Entry 7MSH (electron microscopy, 3.23 A resolution); this record covers chains a and q of the 55 polymer chains in the assembly.

Chain a:
Molecule: 16S rRNA
Organism: Mycobacterium tuberculosis H37Rv
Sequence (1537 nucleotides; row label = number of the first residue in the row):
     1 UUUUGUUUGG AGAGUUUGAU CCUGGCUCAG GACGAACGCU GGCGGCGUGC UUAACACAUG
    61 CAAGUCGAAC GGAAAGGUCU CUUCGGAGAU ACUCGAGUGG CGAACGGGUG AGUAACACGU
   121 GGGUGAUCUG CCCUGCACUU CGGGAUAAGC CUGGGAAACU GGGUCUAAUA CCGGAUAGGA
   181 CCACGGGAUG CAUGUCUUGU GGUGGAAAGC GCUUUAGCGG UGUGGGAUGA GCCCGCGGCC
   241 UAUCAGCUUG UUGGUGGGGU GACGGCCUAC CAAGGCGACG ACGGGUAGCC GGCCUGAGAG
   301 GGUGUCCGGC CACACUGGGA CUGAGAUACG GCCCAGACUC CUACGGGAGG CAGCAGUGGG
   361 GAAUAUUGCA CAAUGGGCGC AAGCCUGAUG CAGCGACGCC GCGUGGGGGA UGACGGCCUU
   421 CGGGUUGUAA ACCUCUUUCA CCAUCGACGA AGGUCCGGGU UCUCUCGGAU UGACGGUAGG
   481 UGGAGAAGAA GCACCGGCCA ACUACGUGCC AGCAGCCXCG GUAAUACGUA GGGUGCGAGC
   541 GUUGUCCGGA AUUACUGGGC GUAAAGAGCU CGUAGGUGGU UUGUCGCGUU GUUCGUGAAA
   601 UCUCACGGCU UAACUGUGAG CGUGCGGGCG AUACGGGCAG ACUAGAGUAC UGCAGGGGAG
   661 ACUGGAAUUC CUGGUGUAGC GGUGGAAUGC GCAGAUAUCA GGAGGAACAC CGGUGGCGAA
   721 GGCGGGUCUC UGGGCAGUAA CUGACGCUGA GGAGCGAAAG CGUGGGGAGC GAACAGGAUU
   781 AGAUACCCUG GUAGUCCACG CCGUAAACGG UGGGUACUAG GUGUGGGUUU CCUUCCUUGG
   841 GAUCCGUGCC GUAGCUAACG CAUUAAGUAC CCCGCCUGGG GAGUACGGCC GCAAGGCUAA
   901 AACUCAAAGG AAUUGACGGG GGCCCGCACA AGCGGCGGAG CAUGUGGAUU AAUUCGAUGX
   961 AACGCGAAGA ACCUUACCUG GGUUUGACAU GCACAGGACG CGUCUAGAGA UAGGCGUUCC
  1021 CUUGUGGCCU GUGUGCAGGU GGUGCAUGGC UGUCGUCAGC UCGUGUCGUG AGAUGUUGGG
  1081 UUAAGUCCCG CAACGAGCGC AACCCUUGUC UCAUGUUGCC AGCACGUAAU GGUGGGGACU
  1141 CGUGAGAGAC UGCCGGGGUC AACUCGGAGG AAGGUGGGGA UGACGUCAAG UCAUCAUGCC
  1201 CCUUAUGUCC AGGGCUUCAC ACAUGCUACA AUGGCCGGUA CAAAGGGCUG CGAUGCCGCG
  1261 AGGUUAAGCG AAUCCUUAAA AGCCGGUCUC AGUUCGGAUC GGGGUCUGCA ACUCGACCCC
  1321 GUGAAGUCGG AGUCGCUAGU AAUCGCAGAU CAGCAACGCU GCGGUGAAUA CGUUCCCGGG
  1381 CCUUGUACAC ACCGCCCGUC ACGUCAUGAA AGUCGGUAAC ACCCGAAGCC AGUGGCCUAA
  1441 CCCUCGGGAG GGAGCUGUCG AAGGUGGGAU CGGCGAUUGG GACGAAGUCG UAACAAGGUA
  1501 GCCGUACCGG AAGGUGCGGC UGGAUCACCU CCUUUCU
Unresolved in the structure: 1-7, 1527-1537
Modified / non-standard residues: G7M (N7-methyl-guanosine-5'-monophosphate) at position 518, 2MG (2N-methylguanosine-5'-monophosphate) at position 959, 5MC (5-methylcytidine-5'-monophosphate) at position 960, 4OC (4n,o2'-methylcytidine-5'-monophosphate) at position 1395, UR3 (3-methyluridine-5'-monophoshate) at position 1491, MA6 (6N-dimethyladenosine-5'-monophoshate) at position 1511, MA6 (6N-dimethyladenosine-5'-monophoshate) at position 1512
Bound ions: Mg2+ site 1 near G24 (its only coordinating residue here); Mg2+ site 2 near U51 (its only coordinating residue here); Mg2+ site 3 near A56 (its only coordinating residue here); Mg2+ site 4 near G95 (its only coordinating residue here); Mg2+ site 5 near A104 (its only coordinating residue here); Mg2+ site 6 near C105 (its only coordinating residue here); Mg2+ site 7: A111, G112, G288; Mg2+ site 8 near A167 (its only coordinating residue here); Mg2+ site 9: G173, A207; Mg2+ site 10 near G205 (its only coordinating residue here); Mg2+ site 11 near U255 (its only coordinating residue here); Mg2+ site 12 near G256 (its only coordinating residue here); 50 more Mg2+ sites not listed
From the paper describing this entry:
  - conformationally variable residues: A693

Chain q:
Molecule: 30S ribosomal protein S17
Organism: Mycobacterium tuberculosis (strain ATCC 25618 / H37Rv)
Reference sequence: P9WH51 (RS17_MYCTU); numbering as in UniProt (aligned over 1-135)
Sequence (135 residues; numbered 1 to 135; the number before each row is that of its first residue):
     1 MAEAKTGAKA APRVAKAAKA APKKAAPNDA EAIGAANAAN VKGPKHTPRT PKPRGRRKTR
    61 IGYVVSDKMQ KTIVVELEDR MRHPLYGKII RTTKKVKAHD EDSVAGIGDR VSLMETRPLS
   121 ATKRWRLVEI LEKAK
Unresolved in the structure: 1-40

Chain a / chain q interface:
Pairs across the interface (95; chain a residue first):
  G122(a) - Lys58(q)  sugar contact
  G123(a) - Gly55(q)  phosphate contact
  G123(a) - Arg56(q)  sugar contact
  G123(a) - Arg57(q)  hydrogen bond to the sugar
  G123(a) - Glu115(q)  hydrogen bond to the sugar
  U124(a) - Gly55(q)  phosphate contact
  U124(a) - Arg57(q)  sugar contact
  G125(a) - Arg54(q)  hydrogen bond to the base
  G125(a) - Arg57(q)  sugar contact
  A126(a) - Arg57(q)  salt bridge to the phosphate
  A126(a) - Arg117(q)  base contact
  A126(a) - Pro118(q)  base contact
  G135(a) - Gly43(q)  sugar contact
  G135(a) - Pro44(q)  sugar contact
  G135(a) - Lys45(q)  sugar contact
  C136(a) - Val41(q)  hydrogen bond to the phosphate
  C136(a) - Lys42(q)  phosphate contact
  C136(a) - Gly43(q)  sugar contact
  C136(a) - Lys45(q)  sugar contact
  A137(a) - Val41(q)  phosphate contact
  G178(a) - His46(q)  hydrogen bond to the base
  G179(a) - His46(q)  hydrogen bond to the base
  C191(a) - Arg54(q)  hydrogen bond to the base
  C191(a) - Gly55(q)  hydrogen bond to the base
  C191(a) - Arg56(q)  base contact
  C191(a) - Arg57(q)  base contact
  C191(a) - Met114(q)  sugar contact
  C191(a) - Arg126(q)  sugar contact
  A192(a) - Thr116(q)  base contact
  A192(a) - Arg126(q)  hydrogen bond to the base
  U193(a) - Arg117(q)  hydrogen bond to the base
  C196(a) - Arg49(q)  hydrogen bond to the phosphate
  U197(a) - Arg49(q)  salt bridge to the phosphate
  U198(a) - His46(q)  salt bridge to the phosphate
  G224(a) - His46(q)  sugar contact
  G224(a) - Thr47(q)  hydrogen bond to the base
  G225(a) - Thr47(q)  sugar contact
  G225(a) - Arg49(q)  salt bridge to the phosphate
  G226(a) - Arg49(q)  phosphate contact
  G226(a) - Thr50(q)  hydrogen bond to the phosphate
  C233(a) - Pro118(q)  sugar contact
  C233(a) - Arg124(q)  hydrogen bond to the phosphate
  C234(a) - Arg124(q)  salt bridge to the phosphate
  G235(a) - Lys94(q)  sugar contact
  C236(a) - Met81(q)  phosphate contact
  C236(a) - Lys94(q)  phosphate contact
  G237(a) - Met81(q)  phosphate contact
  U252(a) - Met69(q)  sugar contact
  U252(a) - Thr122(q)  hydrogen bond to the phosphate
  G253(a) - Met69(q)  hydrogen bond to the sugar
  G253(a) - Gln70(q)  hydrogen bond to the sugar
  G253(a) - Thr72(q)  hydrogen bond to the phosphate
  G253(a) - Ser120(q)  hydrogen bond to the phosphate
  G253(a) - Ala121(q)  phosphate contact
  G253(a) - Thr122(q)  hydrogen bond to the phosphate
  G253(a) - Lys123(q)  phosphate contact
  G254(a) - Gln70(q)  sugar contact
  G254(a) - Ser120(q)  phosphate contact
  G254(a) - Lys123(q)  salt bridge to the phosphate
  C263(a) - Arg117(q)  hydrogen bond to the phosphate
  C263(a) - Pro118(q)  hydrogen bond to the sugar
  G264(a) - Arg117(q)  salt bridge to the phosphate
  G264(a) - Pro118(q)  sugar contact
  G264(a) - Leu119(q)  sugar contact
  G264(a) - Ser120(q)  hydrogen bond to the sugar
  G264(a) - Ala121(q)  hydrogen bond to the sugar
  G265(a) - Ala121(q)  sugar contact
  C266(a) - Ala121(q)  phosphate contact
  A272(a) - Gln70(q)  sugar contact
  G274(a) - Lys68(q)  phosphate contact
  G274(a) - Met69(q)  phosphate contact
  G275(a) - Ser66(q)  hydrogen bond to the phosphate
  G275(a) - Met69(q)  phosphate contact
  G275(a) - Lys97(q)  hydrogen bond to the phosphate
  C276(a) - Lys95(q)  salt bridge to the phosphate
  C276(a) - Lys97(q)  salt bridge to the phosphate
  C279(a) - Thr93(q)  hydrogen bond to the base
  C555(a) - Leu85(q)  sugar contact
  C555(a) - Tyr86(q)  sugar contact
  G576(a) - Lys88(q)  hydrogen bond to the phosphate
  U577(a) - Lys88(q)  salt bridge to the phosphate
  C587(a) - Glu78(q)  sugar contact
  C587(a) - Arg80(q)  sugar contact
  G588(a) - Arg80(q)  sugar contact
  G588(a) - Ile89(q)  sugar contact
  U589(a) - Arg82(q)  salt bridge to the phosphate
  U590(a) - Arg82(q)  salt bridge to the phosphate
  G626(a) - Lys58(q)  hydrogen bond to the phosphate
  G627(a) - Arg56(q)  phosphate contact
  G627(a) - Lys58(q)  salt bridge to the phosphate
  G628(a) - Arg56(q)  salt bridge to the phosphate
  G635(a) - Arg80(q)  base contact
  G636(a) - Arg80(q)  hydrogen bond to the sugar
  G637(a) - Tyr63(q)  hydrogen bond to the sugar
  C638(a) - Tyr63(q)  sugar contact
Also at the interface, not in a pair above, chain a (52 interface residues in all): G238, U255
Also at the interface, not in a pair above, chain q (50 interface residues in all): Lys71, Pro84, Arg91, Thr92, His99, Glu132

In short:
52 residues of chain a and 50 residues of chain q are in contact, with 31 hydrogen bonds and 14 salt bridges.
Among the polar pairs are G125(a)-Arg54(q), G178(a)-His46(q) and G179(a)-His46(q). A111(a), G112(a) and
G288(a) form the Mg2+ site 7. The Mg2+ site 9 is built by G173(a) and A207(a). The paper reports
conformational variability at A693(a).
Chain a is 16S rRNA (Mycobacterium tuberculosis H37Rv) and chain q is 30S ribosomal protein S17 (Mycobacterium
tuberculosis (strain ATCC 25618 / H37Rv)); the structure, Mtb 70SIC in complex with MtbEttA at Pre_R1 state,
was determined by electron microscopy (same publication as 7MSC, 7MSM, 7MSZ, 7MT2, 7MT3 and 7MT7).
